PDB entry 7VHC | X-ray diffraction, 1.80 A resolution | chains A and F of the 7 polymer chains in the assembly

== Chain A ==
Protein: rRNA N-glycosylase
Source organism: Escherichia coli
Notes: EC 3.2.2.22
UniProtKB: Q8XBV2 (Q8XBV2_ECOLX); residues 1-297 here correspond to UniProt positions 23-319 (UniProt number = residue number + 22)
Sequence (297 residues; row label = number of the first residue in the row):
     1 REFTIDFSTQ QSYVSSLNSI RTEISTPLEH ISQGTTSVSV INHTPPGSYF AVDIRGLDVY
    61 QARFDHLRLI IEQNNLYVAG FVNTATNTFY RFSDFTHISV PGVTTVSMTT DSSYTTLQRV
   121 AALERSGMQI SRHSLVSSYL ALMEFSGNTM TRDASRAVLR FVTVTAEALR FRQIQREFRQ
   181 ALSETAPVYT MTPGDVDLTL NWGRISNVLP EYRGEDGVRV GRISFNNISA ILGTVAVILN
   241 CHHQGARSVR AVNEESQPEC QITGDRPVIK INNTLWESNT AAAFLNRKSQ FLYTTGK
Unresolved in the structure: 243-255
Cystine bridges: C241-C260
Reported in the primary citation:
  - catalytic residues: E167, R170 (citing earlier work)

== Chain F ==
Protein: Shiga toxin 2 B subunit
Source organism: Escherichia coli
UniProtKB: Q7DJJ2 (Q7DJJ2_ECOLX); residues 1-70 here correspond to UniProt positions 20-89 (UniProt number = residue number + 19)
Sequence (70 residues; each row starts with the number of its first residue):
     1 ADCAKGKIEF SKYNEDDTFT VKVDGKEYWT SRWNLQPLLQ SAQLTGMTVT IKSSTCESGS
    61 GFAEVQFNND
Cystine bridges: C3-C56

== Chain A / chain F interface ==
Contacting residue pairs (18; chain A residue first):
  N272(A) with T45(F), hydrogen bond (side chain-backbone); G46(F); M47(F); N69(F), hydrogen bond; D70(F), hydrogen bond (side chain-backbone)
  W276(A) with L44(F)
  F284(A) with S41(F); L44(F), hydrophobic; T45(F)
  L285(A) with S41(F)
  S289(A) with N34(F), hydrogen bond
  Q290(A) with W33(F); N34(F); Q36(F), hydrogen bond; P37(F)
  F291(A) with W33(F), hydrophobic; N34(F), hydrogen bond (backbone-side chain)
  T294(A) with W33(F)
Also at the interface, not in a pair above, chain A (11 interface residues in all): I271, N273, T295

== Summary ==
The chain A/chain F interface involves 11 residues from each chain; the contacts include 6 hydrogen bonds.
Polar pairs include N272(A)-T45(F), N272(A)-N69(F) and N272(A)-D70(F). From the paper: catalytic residues
E167(A) and R170(A).
Chain A is rRNA N-glycosylase and chain F is Shiga toxin 2 B subunit, both from Escherichia coli; the
structure, Crystal structure of the STX2a complexed with AR4A peptide, was determined by X-ray diffraction,
deposited together with 7VHD, 7VHE and 7VHF.
